Entry 9EGS (electron microscopy, 2.45 A resolution); this record covers chains A and E of the 5 polymer chains in the assembly.

Chain A (and E):
Name: Bestrophin-1
Source organism: Homo sapiens
Notes: chain E of this document is another copy of the same molecule, construct and numbering; everything in this record applies to it too
Reference sequence: O76090 (BEST1_HUMAN); residues 2-398 here = UniProt positions 2-398
Amino-acid sequence (406 residues; each row starts with the number of its first residue):
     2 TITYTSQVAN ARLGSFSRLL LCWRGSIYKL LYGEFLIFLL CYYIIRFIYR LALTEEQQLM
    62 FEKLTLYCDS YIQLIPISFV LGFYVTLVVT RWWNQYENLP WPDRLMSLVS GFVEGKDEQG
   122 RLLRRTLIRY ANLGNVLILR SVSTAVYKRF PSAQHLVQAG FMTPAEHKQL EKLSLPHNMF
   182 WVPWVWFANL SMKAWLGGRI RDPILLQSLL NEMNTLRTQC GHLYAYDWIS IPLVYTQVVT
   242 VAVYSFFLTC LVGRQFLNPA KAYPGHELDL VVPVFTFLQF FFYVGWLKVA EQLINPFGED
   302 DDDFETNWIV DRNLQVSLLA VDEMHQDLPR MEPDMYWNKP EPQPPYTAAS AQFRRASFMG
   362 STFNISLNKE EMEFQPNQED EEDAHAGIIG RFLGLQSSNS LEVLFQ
Unresolved in the structure: 379-407
Sequence notes: expression tag (399-407)
Metal / ion sites: Ca2+ site 1: A10 (shared with 4 residues of chain B); Ca2+ site 2: Q293, N296, D301, D304 (shared with A10(E) of chain E)
UniProt features mapped onto this chain:
  - region: P346 to Q379 (Auto-inhibitory segment)
  - binding site (Ca(2+)): A10, Q293, N296, D301, D304
  - natural variant: I3 (I3T: In VMD2), T6 (T6P: In VMD2; T6R: In VMD2), V9 (V9A: In VMD2; V9M: In VMD2), A10 (A10T: In VMD2; A10V: In VMD2), N11 (N11I: In VMD2), R13 (R13H: In VMD2), S16 (S16F: In VMD2), F17 (F17C: In VMD2), L21 (L21V: In VMD2), W24 (W24C: In VMD2), R25 (R25Q: In VMD2; R25W: In VMD2), G26 (G26R: In VMD2), 76 further natural variant entries in UniProt
  - mutagenesis: C23 (C23A: Impairs inactivation of ligand-gated anion channel activity by sulfhydryl-reactive agents; when associated with A-42; A-69; A-221 and A-251), C42 (C42A: Impairs inactivation of ligand-gated anion channel activity by sulfhydryl-reactive agents; when associated with A-23; A-69; A-221 and A-251), C69 (C69A: Impairs inactivation of ligand-gated anion channel activity by sulfhydryl-reactive agents; when associated with A-23; A-42; A-221 and A-251), C221 (C221A: Impairs inactivation of ligand-gated anion channel activity by sulfhydryl-reactive agents; when associated with A-23; A-42; A-69 and A-251), C251 (C251A: Impairs inactivation of ligand-gated anion channel activity by sulfhydryl-reactive agents; when associated with A-23; A-42; A-69 and A-221)
From the paper describing this entry:
  - self-association interface (contacts with another copy of this molecule): P345 to Q379
  - conformationally variable residues (order/disorder transition): P345 to Q379

Interface between chain A and chain E:
Pairs across the interface (224; chain A residue first):
  T4(A) with F359(E)
  T6(A) with S362(E)
  S7(A) with S362(E)
  L31(A) with A12(E), hydrophobic
  G34(A) with L14(E)
  E35(A) with R13(E); L14(E); G15(E), hydrogen bond (side chain-backbone)
  I38(A) with L14(E), hydrophobic
  M61(A) with L269(E), hydrophobic
  K64(A) with E268(E)
  L65(A) with L269(E)
  Y68(A) with F257(E); L271(E), hydrophobic; F276(E), hydrophobic
  C69(A) with F276(E), hydrophobic
  Y72(A) with R255(E); F276(E), hydrophobic
  Q74(A) with L75(E); Q280(E), hydrogen bond
  I76(A) with I76(E), hydrophobic
  P77(A) with L75(E), hydrophobic; F283(E), hydrophobic; Y284(E)
  F80(A) with S79(E); F80(E), hydrophobic; W287(E), hydrophobic
  V81(A) with F283(E), hydrophobic; W287(E)
  F84(A) with G83(E); T87(E)
  Y85(A) with F17(E)
  L88(A) with V90(E), hydrophobic
  R92(A) with W94(E)
  Q120(A) with M332(E)
  R122(A) with W338(E), hydrogen bond (side chain-backbone); N339(E)
  L123(A) with M332(E); E333(E); P334(E); W338(E), hydrophobic
  L124(A) with M332(E), hydrophobic
  R126(A) with D335(E), salt bridge; Y337(E), hydrogen bond (side chain-backbone); W338(E)
  T127(A) with M332(E)
  R130(A) with D335(E)
  Y131(A) with P330(E)
  T145(A) with A10(E)
  A146(A) with F354(E), hydrophobic
  K149(A) with T348(E), hydrogen bond (backbone-side chain); A350(E); S351(E)
  R150(A) with P345(E), hydrogen bond (side chain-backbone); P346(E), hydrogen bond (side chain-backbone); Y347(E); T348(E); S351(E)
  V158(A) with M336(E)
  Q159(A) with M336(E)
  A160(A) with Y337(E), hydrogen bond (backbone-side chain); P345(E); P346(E)
  G161(A) with M336(E); Y337(E)
  F162(A) with P345(E), hydrophobic
  T164(A) with E333(E)
  A166(A) with E333(E)
  E167(A) with P330(E)
  Q170(A) with D328(E), hydrogen bond; L329(E); P330(E)
  L174(A) with L320(E); M325(E), hydrophobic
  L176(A) with Q316(E); L320(E), hydrophobic
  H178(A) with W309(E); R313(E); Q316(E), hydrogen bond
  W182(A) with D104(E); M107(E), hydrophobic; R313(E); V317(E); L320(E), hydrophobic; M325(E), hydrophobic
  V183(A) with M325(E), hydrophobic
  W185(A) with S108(E)
  V186(A) with S108(E); S111(E); A321(E), hydrophobic; M325(E), hydrophobic
  W187(A) with L329(E); P330(E)
  A189(A) with S108(E)
  N190(A) with S111(E), hydrogen bond; M325(E), hydrogen bond (side chain-backbone); H326(E); Q327(E), hydrogen bond (side chain-backbone); L329(E)
  L191(A) with L329(E), hydrophobic
  M193(A) with G112(E); F113(E); E115(E)
  W196(A) with R202(E); L206(E), hydrophobic
  L197(A) with E115(E); R202(E)
  P204(A) with D203(E); I205(E), hydrophobic
  I205(A) with I205(E), hydrophobic
  L207(A) with L206(E), hydrophobic
  Q208(A) with I205(E); Q208(E), hydrogen bond; S209(E), hydrogen bond
  L211(A) with L109(E), hydrophobic; F113(E), hydrophobic
  N215(A) with R105(E), hydrogen bond (backbone-side chain); L109(E); E213(E), hydrogen bond
  T216(A) with R105(E)
  R218(A) with D104(E), salt bridge; R313(E)
  T219(A) with R105(E), hydrogen bond
  Y225(A) with W309(E)
  A226(A) with Y97(E), hydrophobic
  Y227(A) with W94(E), hydrogen bond
  D228(A) with T4(E); T6(E), hydrogen bond (backbone-side chain)
  W229(A) with T2(E); T4(E), hydrogen bond (backbone-side chain); Y97(E); E306(E); W309(E), hydrophobic; I310(E), hydrophobic
  I230(A) with T2(E); W93(E), hydrophobic; W94(E), hydrophobic; Y97(E), hydrophobic
  S231(A) with T4(E); Y5(E); T6(E), hydrogen bond; W93(E)
  I232(A) with Y5(E), hydrogen bond (backbone-side chain)
  P233(A) with Y5(E); W93(E); L294(E), hydrophobic
  L234(A) with Y5(E), hydrophobic; L20(E), hydrophobic; C23(E), hydrophobic; R25(E); G26(E); D303(E)
  V235(A) with G26(E); I28(E); G286(E); V290(E), hydrophobic; Q293(E)
  Y236(A) with W287(E); V290(E)
  T237(A) with Y5(E), hydrogen bond; F17(E); L20(E)
  Q238(A) with L20(E), hydrogen bond (side chain-backbone); L21(E); G26(E); S27(E); I28(E), hydrogen bond (side chain-backbone)
  V239(A) with I28(E); F283(E), hydrophobic; G286(E); W287(E)
  T241(A) with F17(E)
  V242(A) with L21(E), hydrophobic
  A243(A) with F283(E), hydrophobic
  Y245(A) with G15(E); S18(E), hydrogen bond
  S246(A) with L279(E)
  T250(A) with F276(E)
  K289(A) with R13(E), hydrogen bond (side chain-backbone)
  E292(A) with A12(E); S16(E), hydrogen bond; F17(E)
  Q293(A) with A12(E)
  I295(A) with Y5(E); V9(E), hydrophobic; F17(E), hydrophobic
  N296(A) with T6(E), hydrogen bond (side chain-backbone); V9(E); A10(E)
  G299(A) with A10(E); N11(E)
  E300(A) with A10(E); N11(E), hydrogen bond (backbone-side chain); F354(E)
  D301(A) with A10(E); N11(E); A12(E), hydrogen bond (side chain-backbone)
  D304(A) with A10(E)
  E306(A) with R356(E), salt bridge
  N308(A) with Y347(E); F354(E)
  W309(A) with R356(E); S358(E), hydrogen bond
  D312(A) with P345(E); Y347(E), hydrogen bond
  L315(A) with P345(E), hydrophobic
  Q316(A) with E342(E); P343(E), hydrogen bond (side chain-backbone)
  L319(A) with P343(E), hydrophobic
  D323(A) with W338(E)
  P346(A) with F375(E)
  Y347(A) with F375(E); Q376(E), hydrogen bond (backbone-backbone)
  T348(A) with E372(E); M373(E); E374(E); F375(E)
  A349(A) with E371(E); E372(E); E374(E), hydrogen bond (backbone-backbone); Q376(E)
  A350(A) with E372(E), hydrogen bond (backbone-backbone)
  A352(A) with Q376(E)
  R355(A) with N378(E)
Other interface residues (no listed pair), chain A (121 interface residues in all): E119, P152, H156, P165, P177, K194, M214, L288, A291, L320
Other interface residues (no listed pair), chain E (119 interface residues in all): I3, Y29, L31, D70, F84, V86, W102, G266, F305, R331, P341, Q344, A357, L368

Summary:
Chain A and chain E form an interface of 121 and 119 residues respectively; the contacts include 38 hydrogen
bonds and 3 salt bridges. Polar contacts include R126(A)-D335(E), R218(A)-D104(E) and E306(A)-R356(E). Curated
annotation (UniProt) lists 5 Ca2+-binding residues and 5 mutagenesis sites on chain A. The paper reports
conformational variability at P345(A); a self-association interface involving P345(A).
Both chains are Bestrophin-1 (Homo sapiens). Entry 9EGS (Human BEST1 in an inactivated state) was determined
by electron microscopy (same publication as 9EFZ, 9EGM, 9EGQ and 9EGT).
